3NDK - chains A and P of the 3 polymer chains in the assembly; structure by X-ray diffraction, 2.00 A resolution.

Chain A:
Name: DNA polymerase
Source organism: Enterobacteria phage RB69
Notes: EC 2.7.7.7
UniProt: Q38087 (DPOL_BPR69); numbering as in UniProt (aligned over 1-903)
Chain sequence (903 residues; each row starts with the number of its first residue):
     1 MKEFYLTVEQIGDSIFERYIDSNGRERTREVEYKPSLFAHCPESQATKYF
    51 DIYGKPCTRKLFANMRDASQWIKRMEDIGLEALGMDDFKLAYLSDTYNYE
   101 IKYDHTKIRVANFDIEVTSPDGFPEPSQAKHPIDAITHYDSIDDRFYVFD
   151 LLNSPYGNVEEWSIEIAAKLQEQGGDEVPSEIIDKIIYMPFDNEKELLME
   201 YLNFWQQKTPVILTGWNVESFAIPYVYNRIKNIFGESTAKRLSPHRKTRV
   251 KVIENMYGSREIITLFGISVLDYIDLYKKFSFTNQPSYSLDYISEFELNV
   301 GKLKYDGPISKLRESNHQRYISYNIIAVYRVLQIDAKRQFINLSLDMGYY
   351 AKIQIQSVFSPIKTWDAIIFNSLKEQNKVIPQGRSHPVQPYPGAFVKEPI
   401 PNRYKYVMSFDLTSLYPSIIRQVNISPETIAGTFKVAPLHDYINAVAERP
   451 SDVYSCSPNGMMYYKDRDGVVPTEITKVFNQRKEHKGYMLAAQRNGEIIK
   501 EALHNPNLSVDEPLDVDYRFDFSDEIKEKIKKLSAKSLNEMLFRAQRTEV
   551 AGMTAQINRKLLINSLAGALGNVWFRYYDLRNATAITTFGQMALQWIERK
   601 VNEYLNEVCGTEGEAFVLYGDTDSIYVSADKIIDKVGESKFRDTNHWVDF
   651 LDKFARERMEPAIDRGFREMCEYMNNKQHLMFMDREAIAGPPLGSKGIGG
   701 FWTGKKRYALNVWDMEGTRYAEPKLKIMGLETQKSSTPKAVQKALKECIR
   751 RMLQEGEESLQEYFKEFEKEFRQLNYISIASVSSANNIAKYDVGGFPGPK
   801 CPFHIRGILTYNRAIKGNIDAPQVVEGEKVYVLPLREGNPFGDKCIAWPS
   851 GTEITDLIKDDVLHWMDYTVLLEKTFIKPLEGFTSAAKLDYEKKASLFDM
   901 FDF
Differences from the reference sequence: engineered mutation Ala222 (Asp in Q38087), Ala327 (Asp in Q38087), Ala567 (Tyr in Q38087)
Curated features (UniProtKB/Swiss-Prot):
  - region: Thr248 to Thr264 (Beta hairpin), Lys705 to Tyr708 (Binding of DNA in B-conformation), Leu897 to Phe903 (Interaction with the polymerase clamp)
  - binding site (Mg(2+)): Asp114, Glu116, Asp411, Leu412, Asp623
  - binding site (substrate): Ser414 to Tyr416, Arg482, Lys560
  - site: Asp621 (Optimization of metal coordination by the polymerase active site), Lys706 (Optimization of metal coordination by the polymerase active site), Asp714 (Essential for viral replication)
  - mutagenesis: Leu415 (L415A/G: Decreases base selectivity by several hundred fold; L415G/F: Increased misinsertion, increased mismatch extension and inefficient proofreading; L415M: No effect on base selectivity), Leu561 (L561A: No effect on the ability to recognize damaged DNA. Increase in probability of nucleotide incorporation), Ser565 (S565G: Increased incorporation efficiency of correct dNMPs; when associated with A-567), Asp621 (D621A: Drastic decrease in the efficiency of incorporation of dGMP), Lys706 (K706A: Almost complete loss of polymerase activity), Asp714 (D714A: Complete loss of viral replication)

Chain P:
Molecule: 13-nt DNA strand
Sequence (13 nucleotides; row label = number of the first residue in the row):
   103 GCGGACTGCTTAC
Modified positions: DOC (2',3'-dideoxycytidine-5'-monophosphate) at position 115

Chain A / chain P interface:
Residue-residue contacts (29; chain A residue first):
  Asn284(A) with DT112(P), sugar contact; DT113(P), hydrogen bond to the phosphate
  Asp621(A) with DOC_115(P), sugar contact
  Thr622(A) with DOC_115(P), sugar contact
  Asp623(A) with DOC_115(P), sugar contact
  Lys706(A) with DA114(P), hydrogen bond to the base
  Tyr708(A) with DOC_115(P), hydrogen bond to the phosphate
  Met728(A) with DA114(P), phosphate contact; DOC_115(P), phosphate contact
  Gly729(A) with DT113(P), phosphate contact; DA114(P), hydrogen bond to the phosphate
  Gln733(A) with DT113(P), sugar contact; DA114(P), phosphate contact
  Lys734(A) with DT112(P), sugar contact; DT113(P), phosphate contact
  Ser735(A) with DT112(P), phosphate contact; DT113(P), hydrogen bond to the phosphate
  Ser783(A) with DC111(P), sugar contact; DT112(P), phosphate contact
  Ser784(A) with DC111(P), phosphate contact; DT112(P), hydrogen bond to the phosphate
  Ala785(A) with DC111(P), phosphate contact
  Asn786(A) with DC111(P), hydrogen bond to the phosphate
  Tyr791(A) with DT109(P), hydrogen bond to the phosphate; DG110(P), hydrogen bond to the phosphate
  Lys800(A) with DC108(P), base contact; DT109(P), hydrogen bond to the sugar
  His804(A) with DG110(P), phosphate contact; DC111(P), salt bridge to the phosphate
Other interface residues (no listed pair), chain A (29 interface residues in all): Tyr257, Tyr626, Lys726, Ile727, Ser736, Val782, Asn787, Lys790, Pro802, Ile805, Lys829

In short:
The interface between chain A and chain P involves 29 residues on one side and 8 on the other, with 10
hydrogen bonds and 1 salt bridge. Polar pairs include Lys706(A)-DA114(P), Lys800(A)-DT109(P) and
Asn284(A)-DT113(P).
Chain A is DNA polymerase (Enterobacteria phage RB69) and chain P is a 13-nt DNA strand; the structure, RB69
DNA Polymerase (Y567A) Ternary Complex with dCTP Opposite dG, was determined by X-ray diffraction, deposited
together with 3NE6, 3NGI and 3NHG.
